Entry 8WKS (electron microscopy, 3.58 A resolution); this record covers chains E and F of the 8 polymer chains in the assembly.

[Chain E]
Molecule: TUBE
Source organism: Siphoviridae sp. ct0106
Reference sequence: A0A162TY69 (A0A162TY69_BACIU); numbering as in UniProt (aligned over 1-264)
Chain sequence (264 residues; row label = number of the first residue in the row):
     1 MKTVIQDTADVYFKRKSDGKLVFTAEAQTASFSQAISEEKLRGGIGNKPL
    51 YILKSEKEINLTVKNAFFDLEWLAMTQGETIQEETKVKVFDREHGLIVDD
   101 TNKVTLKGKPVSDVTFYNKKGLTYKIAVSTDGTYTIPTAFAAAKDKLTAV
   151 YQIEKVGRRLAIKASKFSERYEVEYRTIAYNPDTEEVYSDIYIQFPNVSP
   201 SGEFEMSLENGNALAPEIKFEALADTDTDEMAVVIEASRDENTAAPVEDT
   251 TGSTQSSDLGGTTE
Not modelled in the structure: 1-8, 77-172, 235-264
Reported in the primary citation:
  - mutagenesis - F204A/M206A: abolished binding to SIR2-like domain-containing protein (chain F)

[Chain F]
Molecule: SIR2-like domain-containing protein
Source organism: Bacillus subtilis subsp. natto (strain BEST195)
Reference sequence: D4G637 (D4G637_BACNB); numbering as in UniProt (aligned over 2-1005)
Chain sequence (1004 residues; numbered 2 to 1005; the number before each row is that of its first residue):
     2 VKVDLESKRYGEKLKEVFLMLDNNVVECIKEITESSRNGKLVFFVGAGVS
    52 TLSDYPQWWRLVDKYHEELYGSPKKGNYSSDEYLRIPQIFYNVKGEMAFD
   102 GILKDFFQVDKPTNPIHDKILAMNPAHVITTNYDNLIDTACWKRGKYFSV
   152 ISAEEDVANATSSRYLLKVAGDFRKGFKGENVVLKEDDYLNYDQNYPLIS
   202 NLMKTIIATHTIVFIGYGLGDYNINMLLNWVRKLQKDSFHKPFFIRTDPS
   252 PIENETLIYYENKGLRIIDAASLIDSNEYDYLERYSAVMDLLIESQENKF
   302 ITKDDEVIDYIYGKISPLFALQYIRKIDLKHVFEYDYHFEVNGTVVRHKN
   352 KGFGYMERFFELKESCDERSKLSKKQYERFNALFNFFEKNGVICMAKDAG
   402 TLNTSIEINSLAYHGKYDVMKKFIEEQSVSIEDDYKKAFFLACLGRWEES
   452 YDLYSNIILNSIDESNGCVYYLSQINRYRIYQSITQAVTQFNGLGLLTFG
   502 RHYKPFTDEFLARIEREMTNFNIDDLFNGMPFEFQKKYKILEFLSDNQFL
   552 YDDTVKLFELTNKVRSEMSEGSYSFGMSSDIVVLLRLYDNLRFLYENCLW
   602 SVSFHEFHQYIRNSMSLLIEKAEYERTRDIDELGFSFFGKKSGFFMEYYD
   652 FVNISRHFKIDDIKNLERSCSIDKIRFGEQEKIEEYLVGIAEEITKQFSA
   702 NGMNVVFYTQFISEAKAALYFAKYVKLSEEGLGKIVKALLFYFPERDLDI
   752 GKRYVWLERLTKCNELPKSIISIIDDFLVLQAEKHIDQNYSEVSSNGLYS
   802 RDYGALIKHFEKNFISKRLSEITLCLTQDKQKQIDFLFKLLPLLSTNAKS
   852 HLLSFKSVENINDLMNGIRIGLIDEFTPEHEELIIEYLETRKVNYIVEKE
   902 KGIQTFSSNDYMSTFGIWYFLEEINNSKMEEFIGMDDQYDFFVDPENFDY
   952 KKFIPSWLKNYNDKLLGKIAGNKHMKHHVIEVLKERVKNSNDKRYLEILM
  1002 NYFI
Not modelled in the structure: 2-21
Construct notes: conflict Ala-171 (His in D4G637)
Reported in the primary citation:
  - catalytic residues: Asn-133 (by similarity / conservation)
  - mutagenesis - I259S/Y260G: decreased catalytic activity

[Chain E / chain F interface]
Pairs across the interface (85; chain E residue first):
  Gln-34(E) with Arg-669(F)
  Ile-36(E) with Asn-961(F)
  Ser-37(E) with Lys-960(F), hydrogen bond (side chain-backbone); Arg-995(F), hydrogen bond
  Glu-38(E) with Arg-995(F), salt bridge
  Glu-39(E) with Glu-759(F)
  Lys-40(E) with His-810(F)
  Leu-41(E) with Glu-759(F); Lys-763(F); His-810(F)
  Arg-42(E) with Tyr-755(F), hydrogen bond
  Asn-47(E) with Ile-871(F), hydrogen bond (side chain-backbone); Gly-872(F)
  Pro-49(E) with Ile-869(F)
  Leu-50(E) with Ile-869(F), hydrophobic; Phe-877(F), hydrophobic; Trp-919(F)
  Tyr-51(E) with Thr-915(F); Ile-918(F), hydrophobic; Trp-919(F), hydrogen bond (backbone-side chain); Asn-961(F), hydrogen bond (side chain-backbone); Tyr-962(F); Leu-966(F), hydrophobic
  Ile-52(E) with Thr-915(F); Trp-919(F), hydrophobic
  Leu-53(E) with Arg-870(F), hydrogen bond (backbone-side chain)
  Lys-54(E) with Ile-918(F); Asn-961(F)
  Ser-55(E) with Asn-797(F); Gly-798(F), hydrogen bond (side chain-backbone); Leu-799(F); Arg-870(F)
  Glu-56(E) with Val-756(F); Asn-797(F), hydrogen bond
  Lys-57(E) with Asn-797(F)
  Asn-60(E) with Asp-662(F), hydrogen bond
  Phe-68(E) with Thr-490(F)
  Trp-72(E) with Leu-498(F), hydrophobic
  Leu-73(E) with Asn-493(F)
  Thr-76(E) with His-503(F)
  Tyr-188(E) with Gly-903(F); Ile-904(F)
  Asp-190(E) with Ile-904(F)
  Ile-191(E) with Ile-904(F); Gln-905(F); Thr-906(F); Phe-907(F)
  Pro-200(E) with Leu-495(F), hydrophobic
  Glu-203(E) with Lys-660(F)
  Phe-204(E) with Gln-491(F); Thr-710(F)
  Glu-205(E) with Gln-491(F); His-606(F)
  Met-206(E) with Gln-487(F); Gln-491(F), hydrogen bond; Phe-605(F); His-606(F); Gln-711(F)
  Ser-207(E) with His-606(F); Glu-607(F)
  Leu-208(E) with Gln-483(F); Gln-487(F); Asn-548(F); Phe-605(F), hydrophobic; Glu-607(F)
  Glu-209(E) with Asn-548(F), hydrogen bond (backbone-side chain); Ser-602(F), hydrogen bond; Phe-605(F); Glu-607(F), hydrogen bond (backbone-side chain)
  Asn-210(E) with Glu-607(F), hydrogen bond (backbone-side chain)
  Asn-212(E) with Gln-487(F)
  Ala-213(E) with Gln-487(F)
  Leu-223(E) with Val-794(F), hydrophobic; Ser-795(F); Ser-796(F)
  Ala-224(E) with Ser-795(F); Ser-796(F); Tyr-800(F)
  Asp-225(E) with Tyr-800(F)
  Thr-226(E) with Tyr-800(F); Asn-863(F), hydrogen bond (backbone-side chain)
  Thr-228(E) with Tyr-912(F)
  Glu-230(E) with Ser-908(F), hydrogen bond; Ser-909(F), hydrogen bond (side chain-backbone)
  Met-231(E) with Ser-908(F)
Also at the interface, not in a pair above, chain E (52 interface residues in all): Ser-33, Ala-35, Gly-43, Gly-44, Ile-45, Gly-211, Ala-222, Asp-227
Also at the interface, not in a pair above, chain F (68 interface residues in all): Arg-480, Ala-488, Gly-494, Gln-549, Phe-550, Ser-604, Ser-714, Asp-803, Ala-806, Phe-811, Met-866, Asp-875, Tyr-888, Asp-911, Glu-924, Asn-963
Interface features reported in the paper:
  - pairs named by the authors: Phe-811(F)/Leu-41(E)
  - interface residues, chain E: Leu-73(E)
  - hot spots on chain E (mutagenesis) - F204A/M206A: abolished binding to SIR2-like domain-containing protein (chain F)

[Summary]
The interface between chain E and chain F involves 52 residues on one side and 68 on the other; the contacts
include 18 hydrogen bonds and 1 salt bridge. Among the polar pairs are Glu-38(E)/Arg-995(F),
Ser-37(E)/Lys-960(F) and Ser-37(E)/Arg-995(F). The authors report a contact between Phe-811(F) and Leu-41(E).
From the paper: the catalytic residue Asn-133(F); F204A/M206A of chain E abolish binding to SIR2-like
domain-containing protein (chain F).
Here chain E is TUBE (Siphoviridae sp. ct0106) and chain F is SIR2-like domain-containing protein (Bacillus
subtilis subsp. natto (strain BEST195)). Entry 8WKS (Cryo-EM structure of DSR2-TUBE complex) was determined by
electron microscopy (same publication as 8WKT and 8WKX).
